7UT1 - chains e and m of the 28 polymer chains in the assembly; structure by electron microscopy, 3.80 A resolution.

Chain e:
Name: Integrase
Source organism: Mouse mammary tumor virus
UniProt: O56220 (O56220_MMTV); residues 1-319 here correspond to UniProt positions 1437-1755 (UniProt number = residue number + 1436)
Sequence (319 residues; row label = number of the first residue in the row):
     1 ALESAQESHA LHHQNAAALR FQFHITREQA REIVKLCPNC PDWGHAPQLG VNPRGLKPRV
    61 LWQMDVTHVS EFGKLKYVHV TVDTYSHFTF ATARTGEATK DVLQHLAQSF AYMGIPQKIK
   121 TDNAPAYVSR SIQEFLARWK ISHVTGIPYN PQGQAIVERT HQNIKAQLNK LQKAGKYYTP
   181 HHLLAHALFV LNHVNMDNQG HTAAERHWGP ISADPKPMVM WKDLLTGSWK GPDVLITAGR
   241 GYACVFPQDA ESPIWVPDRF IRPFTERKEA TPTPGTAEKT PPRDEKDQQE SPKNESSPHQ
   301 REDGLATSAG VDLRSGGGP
Disordered / not traced: 265-319
Sequence notes: engineered mutation Ser252 (Thr1688 in O56220)
Ion coordination: Zn2+: His9, His13, Cys37
What the authors report for this chain:
  - mutagenesis - R27A/R31A: abolished catalytic activity
  - mutagenesis - R159E, W255A: abolished catalytic activity on strand transfer
  - mutagenesis - P125T, Y149G, D223A, D223R: decreased catalytic activity on c.i.
  - mutagenesis - D223A (30- to 40-fold), D223R (30- to 40-fold): increased catalytic activity on h.s. integration
  - mutagenesis - P125D, P125T, Y149G, D223R, W255A: decreased catalytic activity (3'-processing)
  - mutagenesis - R159E: abolished catalytic activity (3'-processing)

Chain m:
Molecule: vDNA-tDNA strand (transferred)
Sequence (42 nucleotides; row label = number of the first residue in the row):
     1 CAGGTCGGCC GACTGCGGCA CTCGAGCTAC TTCCCTGTTT AG
Disordered / not traced: 39-42

How chain e and chain m interact:
Contacting residue pairs - 16 pairs, chain e then chain m:
  Asp65(e) - DC21(m)  phosphate contact
  Val66(e) - DC21(m)  phosphate contact
  Thr67(e) - DA20(m)  hydrogen bond to the phosphate
  His68(e) - DC21(m)  sugar contact
  Pro151(e) - DA20(m)  base contact
  Gln152(e) - DA20(m)  base contact
  Glu158(e) - DC19(m)  sugar contact
  Glu158(e) - DA20(m)  sugar contact
  Arg159(e) - DG18(m)  base contact
  Arg159(e) - DC19(m)  base contact
  Gln162(e) - DG18(m)  hydrogen bond to the base
  Gln162(e) - DC19(m)  hydrogen bond to the sugar
  Lys165(e) - DA20(m)  salt bridge to the phosphate
  Arg240(e) - DT14(m)  hydrogen bond to the base
  Arg240(e) - DG15(m)  hydrogen bond to the base
  Arg240(e) - DC16(m)  base contact
Interface residues without a listed pair, chain e (13 interface residues in all): Asp122, His161
Interface residues without a listed pair, chain m (9 interface residues in all): DG17, DT22

Summary:
13 residues of chain e face 9 of chain m across their interface, with 5 hydrogen bonds and 1 salt bridge.
Polar contacts include Gln162(e)-DG18(m), Arg240(e)-DT14(m) and Arg240(e)-DG15(m). The paper reports that
P125D, P125T and Y149G of chain e, among others, reduce catalytic activity (3'-processing); P125T, Y149G and
D223A of chain e, among others, reduce catalytic activity on c.i.; 8 substitutions were tested in all.
Chain e is Integrase (Mouse mammary tumor virus) and chain m is vDNA-tDNA strand (transferred); the structure,
Higher-order assembly of multiple MMTV strand transfer complex intasomes, was determined by electron
microscopy (same publication as 7USF).
